Entry 3J96 (electron microscopy, 7.60 A resolution (low resolution: residue-level contacts below are approximate; hydrogen-bond / salt-bridge calls are withheld)); this record covers chains L and M of the 13 polymer chains in the assembly.

== Chain L ==
Protein: Syntaxin-1A
Organism: Rattus norvegicus
UniProtKB: P32851 (STX1A_RAT); residues 191-256 here = UniProt positions 191-256
Amino-acid sequence (67 residues; each row starts with the number of its first residue):
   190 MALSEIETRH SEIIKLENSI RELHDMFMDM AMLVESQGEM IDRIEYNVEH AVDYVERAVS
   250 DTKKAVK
Not modelled in the structure: 190
Differences from the reference sequence: expression tag (190)
Curated features (UniProtKB/Swiss-Prot):
  - site: Lys253, Ala254 (Microbial infection: Cleavage)
  - cross-link (Glycyl lysine isopeptide (Lys-Gly)): Lys252 (interchain with G-Cter in SUMO), Lys253 (interchain with G-Cter in SUMO), Lys256 (interchain with G-Cter in SUMO)

== Chain M ==
Protein: Synaptosomal-associated protein 25
Organism: Rattus norvegicus
Amino-acid sequence (188 residues; row label = number of the first residue in the row):
    17 RADQLADESL ESTRRMLQLV EESKDAGIRT LVMLDEQGEQ LDRVEEGMNH INQDMKEAEK
    77 NLKDLGKFCG LCVCPCNKLK SSDAYKKAWG NNQDGVVASQ PARVVDEREQ MAISGGFIRR
   137 VTNDARENEM DENLEQVSGI IGNLRHMALD MGNEIDTQNR QIDRIMEKAD SNKTRIDEAN
   197 QRATKMLG
Not modelled in the structure: 84-140

== Chain L / chain M interface ==
Residue-residue contacts (41; chain L residue first):
  Ile195(L) with Ala18(M); Leu21(M)
  Glu196(L) with Leu21(M)
  His199(L) with Leu21(M); Ser25(M)
  Ile202(L) with Ser25(M); Ser28(M); Met32(M)
  Ile203(L) with Ser28(M)
  Leu205(L) with Met32(M)
  Glu206(L) with Ser28(M); Arg31(M); Met32(M)
  Ile209(L) with Met32(M); Val36(M)
  Arg210(L) with Arg31(M); Leu35(M)
  His213(L) with Leu35(M); Ser39(M)
  Phe216(L) with Ser39(M)
  Val223(L) with Thr46(M); Met49(M); Gln53(M)
  Ile230(L) with Gln53(M); Gln56(M)
  Asp231(L) with Gln56(M)
  Ile233(L) with Val60(M)
  Glu234(L) with Gln56(M); Arg59(M)
  Val237(L) with Val60(M)
  Glu238(L) with Arg59(M)
  Val241(L) with Gly63(M); His66(M)
  Val244(L) with Met71(M); Ile192(M)
  Val248(L) with Asp70(M); Glu73(M)
  Thr251(L) with Leu78(M)
  Lys252(L) with Glu73(M); Asn77(M)
  Val255(L) with Asn77(M)
Also at the interface, not in a pair above, chain L (29 interface residues in all): Leu192, Arg198, Ala220, Gly227, Ala240
Also at the interface, not in a pair above, chain M (33 interface residues in all): Ala22, Glu24, Glu27, Thr29, Glu38, Ala42, Ile67, Ala74, Asp80, Leu150

== In short ==
Chain L and chain M form an interface of 29 and 33 residues respectively.
Chain L is Syntaxin-1A and chain M is Synaptosomal-associated protein 25, both from Rattus norvegicus; the
structure, Structure of 20S supercomplex, was determined by electron microscopy together with 3J94, 3J95,
3J97, 3J98 and 3J99 from the same study.
